Entry 1D7V (X-ray diffraction, 2.80 A resolution); this record covers chain A.

Chain A:
Name: Protein (2,2-DIALKYLGLYCINE decarboxylase (pyruvate))
From: Burkholderia cepacia
Notes: EC 4.1.1.64
Reference sequence: P16932 (DGDA_BURCE); residues 1-433 here = UniProt positions 1-433
Sequence (433 residues; row label = number of the first residue in the row):
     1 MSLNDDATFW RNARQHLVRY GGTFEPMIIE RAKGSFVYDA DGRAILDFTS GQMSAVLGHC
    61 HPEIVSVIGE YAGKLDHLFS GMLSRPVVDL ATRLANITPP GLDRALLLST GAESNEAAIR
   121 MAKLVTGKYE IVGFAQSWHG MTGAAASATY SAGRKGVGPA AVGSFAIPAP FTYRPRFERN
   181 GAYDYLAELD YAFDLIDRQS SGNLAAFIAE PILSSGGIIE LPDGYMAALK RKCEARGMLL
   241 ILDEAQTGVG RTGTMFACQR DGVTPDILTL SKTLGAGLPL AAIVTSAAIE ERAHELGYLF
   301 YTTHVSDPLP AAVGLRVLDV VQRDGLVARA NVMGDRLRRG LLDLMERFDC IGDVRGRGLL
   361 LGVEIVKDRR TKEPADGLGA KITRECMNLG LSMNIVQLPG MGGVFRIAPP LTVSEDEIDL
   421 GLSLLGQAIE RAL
Unresolved in the structure: 1-2
Ion coordination: K+: Leu78, Ser80, Thr303, Val305, Asp307; Na+: Ala95, Thr98, Pro99, Leu102
Small-molecule neighbours: N-pyridoxyl-2-methylalanine-5-phosphate (NMA; N-[3-hydroxy-2-methyl-5-phosphonooxymethyl-pyridin-4-ylmethyl]-2-methylalanine): Gln52, Met53, Thr110, Gly111, Ala112, Asn115, Trp138, His139, Gly140, Glu210, Ser215, Asp243, Ala245, Gln246, Lys272, Tyr301, Thr302, Thr303, Arg406
What the authors report for this chain:
  - binding site for N-pyridoxyl-2-methylalanine-5-phosphate: Trp138, Ser215, Arg406

Overview:
Ligands of chain A: N-pyridoxyl-2-methylalanine-5-phosphate. Leu78, Ser80, Thr303, Val305 and Asp307
coordinate K+. Ala95, Thr98, Pro99 and Leu102 coordinate Na+. From the paper: a binding site for
N-pyridoxyl-2-methylalanine-5-phosphate at Trp138, Ser215 and Arg406.
Chain A is Protein (2,2-DIALKYLGLYCINE decarboxylase (pyruvate)) (Burkholderia cepacia); the structure,
Crystal structure of the complex of 2,2-dialkylglycine decarboxylase with nma, was determined by X-ray
diffraction, deposited together with 1D7R, 1D7S and 1D7U.
